5GM6 - chains A and D of the 46 polymer chains in the assembly; structure by electron microscopy, 3.50 A resolution.

[Chain A]
Molecule: Pre-mRNA-splicing factor 8
From: Saccharomyces cerevisiae (strain ATCC 204508 / S288c)
Reference sequence: P33334 (PRP8_YEAST); residue numbers follow UniProt; this construct covers 128-2413
Amino-acid sequence (2287 residues; numbered 127 to 2413; the number before each row is that of its first residue):
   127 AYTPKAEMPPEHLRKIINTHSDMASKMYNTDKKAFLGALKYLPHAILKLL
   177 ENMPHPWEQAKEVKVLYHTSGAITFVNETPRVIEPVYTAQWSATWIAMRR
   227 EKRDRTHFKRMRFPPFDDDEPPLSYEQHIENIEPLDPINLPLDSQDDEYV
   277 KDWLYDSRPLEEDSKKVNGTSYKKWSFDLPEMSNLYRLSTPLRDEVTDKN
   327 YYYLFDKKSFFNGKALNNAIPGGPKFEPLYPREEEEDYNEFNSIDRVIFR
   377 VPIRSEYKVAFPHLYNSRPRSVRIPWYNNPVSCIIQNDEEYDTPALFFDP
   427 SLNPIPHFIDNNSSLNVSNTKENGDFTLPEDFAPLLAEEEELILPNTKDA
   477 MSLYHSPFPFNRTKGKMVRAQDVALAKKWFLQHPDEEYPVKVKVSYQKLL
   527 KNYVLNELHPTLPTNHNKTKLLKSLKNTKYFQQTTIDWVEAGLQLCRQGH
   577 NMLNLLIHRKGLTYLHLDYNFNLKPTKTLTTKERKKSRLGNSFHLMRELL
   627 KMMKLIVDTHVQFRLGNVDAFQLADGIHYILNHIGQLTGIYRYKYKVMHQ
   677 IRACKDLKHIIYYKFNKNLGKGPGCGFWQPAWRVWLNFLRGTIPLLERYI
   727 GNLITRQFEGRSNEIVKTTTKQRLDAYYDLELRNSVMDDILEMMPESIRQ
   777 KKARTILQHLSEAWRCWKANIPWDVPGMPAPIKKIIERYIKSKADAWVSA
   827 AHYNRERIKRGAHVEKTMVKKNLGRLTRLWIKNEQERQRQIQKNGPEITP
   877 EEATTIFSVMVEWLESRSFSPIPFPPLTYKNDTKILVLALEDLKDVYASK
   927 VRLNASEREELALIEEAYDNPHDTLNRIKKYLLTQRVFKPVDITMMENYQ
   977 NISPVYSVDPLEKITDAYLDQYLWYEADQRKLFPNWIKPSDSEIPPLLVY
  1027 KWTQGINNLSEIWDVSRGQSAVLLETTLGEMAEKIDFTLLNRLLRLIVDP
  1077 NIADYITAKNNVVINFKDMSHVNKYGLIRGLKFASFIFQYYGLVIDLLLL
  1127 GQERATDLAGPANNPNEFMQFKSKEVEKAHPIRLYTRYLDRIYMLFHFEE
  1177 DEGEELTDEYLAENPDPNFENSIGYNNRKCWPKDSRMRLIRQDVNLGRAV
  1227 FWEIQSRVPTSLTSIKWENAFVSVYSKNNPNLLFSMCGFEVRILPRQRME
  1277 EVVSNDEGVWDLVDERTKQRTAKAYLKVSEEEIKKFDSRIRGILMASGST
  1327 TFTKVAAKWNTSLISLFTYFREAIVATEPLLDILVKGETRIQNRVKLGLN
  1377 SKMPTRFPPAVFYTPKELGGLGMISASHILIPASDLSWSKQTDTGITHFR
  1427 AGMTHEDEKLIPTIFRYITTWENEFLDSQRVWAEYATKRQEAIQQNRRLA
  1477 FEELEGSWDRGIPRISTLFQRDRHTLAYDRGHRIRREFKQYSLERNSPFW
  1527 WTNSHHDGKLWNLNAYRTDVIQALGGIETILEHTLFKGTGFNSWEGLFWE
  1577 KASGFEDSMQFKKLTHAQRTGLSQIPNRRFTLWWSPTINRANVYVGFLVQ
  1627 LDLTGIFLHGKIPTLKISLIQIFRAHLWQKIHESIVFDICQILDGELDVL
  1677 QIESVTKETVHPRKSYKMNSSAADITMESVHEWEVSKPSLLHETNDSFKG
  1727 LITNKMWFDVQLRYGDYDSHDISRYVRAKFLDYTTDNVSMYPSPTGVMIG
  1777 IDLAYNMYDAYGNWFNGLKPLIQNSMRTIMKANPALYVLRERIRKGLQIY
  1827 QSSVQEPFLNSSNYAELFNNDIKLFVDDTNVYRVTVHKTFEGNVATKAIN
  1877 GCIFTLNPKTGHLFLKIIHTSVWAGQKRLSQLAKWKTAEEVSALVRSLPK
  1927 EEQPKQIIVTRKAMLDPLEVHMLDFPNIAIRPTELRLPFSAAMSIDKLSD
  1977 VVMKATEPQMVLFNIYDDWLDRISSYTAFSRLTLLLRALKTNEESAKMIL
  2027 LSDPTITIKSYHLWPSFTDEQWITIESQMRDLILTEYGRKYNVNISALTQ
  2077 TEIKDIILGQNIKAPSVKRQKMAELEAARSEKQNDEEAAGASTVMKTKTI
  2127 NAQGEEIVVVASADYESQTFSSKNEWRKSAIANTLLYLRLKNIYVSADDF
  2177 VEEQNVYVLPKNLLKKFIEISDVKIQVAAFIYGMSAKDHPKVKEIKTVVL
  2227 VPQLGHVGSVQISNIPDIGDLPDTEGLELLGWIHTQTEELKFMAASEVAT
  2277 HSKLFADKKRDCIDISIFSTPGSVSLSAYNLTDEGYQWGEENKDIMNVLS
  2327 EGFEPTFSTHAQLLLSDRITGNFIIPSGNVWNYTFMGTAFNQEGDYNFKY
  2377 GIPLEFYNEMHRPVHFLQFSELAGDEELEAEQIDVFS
Unresolved in the structure: 432-450, 2086-2148, 2397-2401
Sequence notes: insertion (127)
Swiss-Prot annotation at these positions:
  - region: Met-1585 to Leu-1598 (Important for branch point selection)
  - mutagenesis: His-1658 (H1658S: No effect on viability), Glu-1684 (E1684Q: No effect on viability), His-1687 (H1687S: No effect on viability), Asp-1700 (D1700N: No effect on viability), Asp-1735 (D1735N: No effect on viability), Asp-1853 (D1853A: Alters protein folding. Severely impaired growth. Strongly reduced growth at 35 degrees Celsius; when associated with A-1854; D1853N: Reduced growth at 30 degrees Celsius ...), Asp-1854 (D1854A: Reduced growth at 30 degrees Celsius. Strongly reduced growth at 16 degrees Celsius. Strongly reduced growth at 35 degrees Celsius; when associated with A-1853 ...), Thr-1855 (T1855A: Reduced growth at 30 degrees Celsius. Strongly reduced growth at 16 degrees Celsius), Thr-1936 (T1936A: Reduced growth at 30 degrees Celsius. Strongly reduced growth at 16 degrees Celsius), Arg-1937 (R1937K: Severely impaired growth. Reduced growth at 30 degrees Celsius. Strongly reduced growth at 16 degrees Celsius)

[Chain D]
Molecule: Saccharomyces cerevisiae strain CDRDR_sf_H chromosome VII sequence
From: Saccharomyces cerevisiae
Sequence (214 nucleotides; each row starts with the number of its first residue):
     1 AAGCAGCUUUACAGAUCAAUGGCGGAGGGAGGUCAACAUCAAGAACUGUG
    51 GGCCUUUUAUUGCCUAUAGAACUUAUAACGAACAUGGUUCUUGCCUUUUA
   101 CCAGAACCAUCCGGGUGUUGUCUCCAUAGAAACAGGUAAAGCUGUCCGUU
   151 ACUGUGGGCUUGCCAUAUUUUUUGGAACUUUUCUGCCCUUUUUCUCAAUG
   201 AGUAAGGAGGGCGU
Unresolved in the structure: 1-27, 56-59, 128-162, 184-214

[Interface between chain A and chain D]
Residue-residue contacts - 108 pairs, chain A then chain D:
  Ala-127(A) with U121(D), sugar contact
  Tyr-128(A) with C34(D), hydrogen bond to the sugar; A35(D), hydrogen bond to the sugar; G120(D), base contact; U121(D), hydrogen bond to the sugar
  Pro-130(A) with U121(D), sugar contact; C122(D), sugar contact
  His-170(A) with C112(D), phosphate contact
  Leu-173(A) with C112(D), sugar contact
  Lys-174(A) with G113(D), salt bridge to the phosphate
  Lys-190(A) with C34(D), phosphate contact
  Asn-203(A) with U33(D), sugar contact
  Glu-204(A) with U33(D), sugar contact
  Thr-205(A) with U33(D), hydrogen bond to the base
  Arg-207(A) with U33(D), hydrogen bond to the base
  Arg-284(A) with U33(D), hydrogen bond to the base
  Asn-294(A) with G32(D), phosphate contact
  Gly-295(A) with G32(D), phosphate contact
  Thr-296(A) with G32(D), hydrogen bond to the phosphate; U33(D), phosphate contact
  Ser-297(A) with G32(D), hydrogen bond to the phosphate; U33(D), phosphate contact
  Tyr-298(A) with U33(D), base contact
  Lys-299(A) with G115(D), salt bridge to the phosphate
  Lys-300(A) with U116(D), salt bridge to the phosphate
  Lys-325(A) with U76(D), base contact
  Lys-333(A) with A77(D), salt bridge to the phosphate
  Lys-334(A) with U76(D), phosphate contact; A77(D), salt bridge to the phosphate
  Lys-340(A) with G104(D), hydrogen bond to the phosphate; A105(D), salt bridge to the phosphate
  Phe-352(A) with G104(D), phosphate contact
  Glu-353(A) with A103(D), phosphate contact; G104(D), phosphate contact
  Leu-355(A) with G104(D), sugar contact; A105(D), sugar contact
  Arg-358(A) with U91(D), hydrogen bond to the phosphate; U92(D), salt bridge to the phosphate
  Trp-402(A) with U76(D), stacking on the base
  Asn-405(A) with U76(D), base contact
  Phe-484(A) with A81(D), stacking on the base
  Arg-488(A) with A81(D), base contact
  Lys-492(A) with G115(D), sugar contact
  Arg-495(A) with G80(D), base contact; C112(D), hydrogen bond to the sugar; G113(D), sugar contact
  Gln-497(A) with A82(D), sugar contact
  Asp-498(A) with A82(D), sugar contact
  Lys-503(A) with A82(D), phosphate contact; C83(D), salt bridge to the phosphate
  Lys-527(A) with G104(D), salt bridge to the phosphate
  Asn-528(A) with A84(D), phosphate contact
  Leu-531(A) with G104(D), phosphate contact
  Asn-532(A) with C83(D), base contact; A84(D), hydrogen bond to the phosphate
  Leu-534(A) with A105(D), phosphate contact
  His-535(A) with A105(D), salt bridge to the phosphate; A106(D), salt bridge to the phosphate
  Thr-537(A) with A84(D), base contact
  Leu-538(A) with A41(D), base contact
  Pro-539(A) with C79(D), hydrogen bond to the base; G80(D), base contact; G113(D), base contact
  Thr-540(A) with U110(D), phosphate contact; C111(D), base contact
  Asn-541(A) with C40(D), hydrogen bond to the base; A41(D), phosphate contact; C79(D), base contact
  Asn-543(A) with C111(D), phosphate contact; G113(D), base contact
  Lys-544(A) with G114(D), hydrogen bond to the base
  Lys-546(A) with G113(D), hydrogen bond to the base
  Lys-549(A) with A35(D), phosphate contact; A36(D), salt bridge to the phosphate
  Lys-552(A) with C34(D), salt bridge to the phosphate; A35(D), salt bridge to the phosphate
  Gln-559(A) with C34(D), phosphate contact
  Lys-670(A) with G86(D), salt bridge to the phosphate; A100(D), phosphate contact; C101(D), salt bridge to the phosphate
  Tyr-671(A) with A100(D), hydrogen bond to the sugar; C101(D), hydrogen bond to the phosphate
  Lys-672(A) with U85(D), salt bridge to the phosphate; G86(D), salt bridge to the phosphate; C101(D), hydrogen bond to the phosphate; C102(D), phosphate contact
  His-675(A) with C102(D), salt bridge to the phosphate; A103(D), salt bridge to the phosphate
  Gln-676(A) with A84(D), phosphate contact; U85(D), hydrogen bond to the phosphate
  Arg-709(A) with A82(D), hydrogen bond to the phosphate; C83(D), salt bridge to the phosphate
  Asn-713(A) with C83(D), sugar contact; A84(D), hydrogen bond to the sugar
  Phe-714(A) with A84(D), sugar contact
  Arg-716(A) with A84(D), base contact; C111(D), hydrogen bond to the base; C112(D), hydrogen bond to the base
  Gly-717(A) with A84(D), hydrogen bond to the sugar; U85(D), hydrogen bond to the sugar
  Pro-720(A) with U110(D), sugar contact
  Arg-724(A) with G86(D), sugar contact
  His-839(A) with C95(D), hydrogen bond to the base; U97(D), salt bridge to the phosphate
  Glu-841(A) with U97(D), phosphate contact
  Asn-1369(A) with C95(D), phosphate contact
  Arg-1370(A) with U96(D), salt bridge to the phosphate
  Leu-1373(A) with C95(D), sugar contact
Other interface residues (no listed pair), chain A (86 interface residues in all): Thr-129, Glu-177, Glu-210, Asp-332, Lys-351, Pro-357, Ala-500, Glu-533, Asn-617, Arg-668, Tyr-669, Ile-719, Leu-721, Lys-1362, Arg-1366, Lys-1378
Other interface residues (no listed pair), chain D (42 interface residues in all): G31, C94, U99

[Overview]
86 residues of chain A and 42 residues of chain D are in contact; the contacts include 27 hydrogen bonds, 23
salt bridges and 2 aromatic stacking contacts. Polar contacts include Thr-205(A)/U33(D), Arg-207(A)/U33(D) and
Arg-284(A)/U33(D). Curated annotation (UniProt) lists 10 mutagenesis sites on chain A.
Here chain A is Pre-mRNA-splicing factor 8 (Saccharomyces cerevisiae (strain ATCC 204508 / S288c)) and chain D
is Saccharomyces cerevisiae strain CDRDR_sf_H chromosome VII sequence (Saccharomyces cerevisiae). Entry 5GM6
(Cryo-EM structure of the activated spliceosome (Bact complex) at 3.5 angstrom resolution) was determined by
electron microscopy.
